8D3R - chains A and B of the 5 polymer chains in the assembly; structure by electron microscopy, 3.04 A resolution.

# Chain A
Molecule: DNA polymerase subunit gamma-1
From: Homo sapiens
Notes: EC 2.7.7.7
UniProt: P54098 (DPOG1_HUMAN); residue numbers follow UniProt; this construct covers 1-1239
Amino-acid sequence (1239 residues; numbered 1 to 1239; the number before each row is that of its first residue):
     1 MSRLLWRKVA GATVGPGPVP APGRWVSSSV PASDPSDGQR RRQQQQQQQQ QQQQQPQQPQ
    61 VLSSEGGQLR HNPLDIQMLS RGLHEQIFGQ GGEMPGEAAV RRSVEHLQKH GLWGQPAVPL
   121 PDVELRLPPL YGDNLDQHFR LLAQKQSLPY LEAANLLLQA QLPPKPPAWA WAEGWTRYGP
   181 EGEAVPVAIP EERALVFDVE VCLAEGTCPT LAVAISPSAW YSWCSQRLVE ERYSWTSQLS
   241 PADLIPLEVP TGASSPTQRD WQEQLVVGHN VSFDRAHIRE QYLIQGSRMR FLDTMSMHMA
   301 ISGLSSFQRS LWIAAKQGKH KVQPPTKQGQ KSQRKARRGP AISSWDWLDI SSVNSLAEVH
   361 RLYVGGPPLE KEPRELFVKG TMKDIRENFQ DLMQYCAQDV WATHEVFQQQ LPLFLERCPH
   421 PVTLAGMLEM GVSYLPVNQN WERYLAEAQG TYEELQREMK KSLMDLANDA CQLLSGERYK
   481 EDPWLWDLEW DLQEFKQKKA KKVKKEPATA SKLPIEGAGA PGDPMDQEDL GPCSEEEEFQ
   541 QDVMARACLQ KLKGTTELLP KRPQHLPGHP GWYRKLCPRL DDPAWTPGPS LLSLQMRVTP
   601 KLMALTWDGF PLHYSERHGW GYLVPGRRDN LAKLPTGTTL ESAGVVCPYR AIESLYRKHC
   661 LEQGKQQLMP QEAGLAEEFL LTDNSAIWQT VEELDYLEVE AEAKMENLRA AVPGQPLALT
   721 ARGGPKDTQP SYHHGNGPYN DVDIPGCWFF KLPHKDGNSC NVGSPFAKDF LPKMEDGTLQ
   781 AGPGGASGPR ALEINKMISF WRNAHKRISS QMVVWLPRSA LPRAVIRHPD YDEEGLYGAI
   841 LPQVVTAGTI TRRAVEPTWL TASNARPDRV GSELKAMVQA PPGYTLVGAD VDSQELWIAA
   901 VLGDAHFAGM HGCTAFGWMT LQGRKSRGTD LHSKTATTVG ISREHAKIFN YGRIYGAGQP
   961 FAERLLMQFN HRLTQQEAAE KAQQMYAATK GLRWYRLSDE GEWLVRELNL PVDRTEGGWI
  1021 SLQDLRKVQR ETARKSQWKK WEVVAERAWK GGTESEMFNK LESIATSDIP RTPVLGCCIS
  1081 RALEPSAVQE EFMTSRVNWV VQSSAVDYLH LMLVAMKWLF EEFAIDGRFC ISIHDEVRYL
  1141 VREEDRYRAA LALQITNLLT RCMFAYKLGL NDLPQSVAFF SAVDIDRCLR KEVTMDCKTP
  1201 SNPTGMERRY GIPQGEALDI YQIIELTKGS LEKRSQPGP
Disordered / not traced: 1-68, 252-260, 317-340, 500-531, 628-644, 664-731, 990-1048, 1236-1239
Disulfides: Cys-418/Cys-1077
Metal / ion sites: Ca2+: Asp-1135 (together with 2'-deoxycytidine-5'-triphosphate)
Small-molecule neighbours: 2'-deoxycytidine-5'-triphosphate (DCP): Val-891, Ser-893, Gln-894, Glu-895, His-932, Arg-943, Lys-947, Ile-948, Tyr-951, Tyr-955, His-1134, Asp-1135
Swiss-Prot annotation at these positions:
  - region: Gln-43 to Gln-55 (Does not contribute to polymerase and exonuclease enzymatic activities), Thr-858 to Asn-864 (Trigger loop)
  - motif: Val-196 to Glu-200 (Exo I), Val-267 to Arg-275 (Exo II), Tyr-395 to Thr-403 (Exo III), Val-887 to Leu-896 (Pol A), Arg-943 to Gly-958 (Pol B), His-1134 to Val-1141 (Pol C)
  - active site: Asp-198 (Exonuclease activity)
  - binding site (DNA): Ser-306, Ser-593, Lys-806, Thr-849, Thr-1094, Ser-1095
  - binding site (RNA): Arg-579, His-754, Gly-763, Lys-768, Ser-863, Arg-869
  - binding site (a 2'-deoxyribonucleoside 5'-triphosphate): Asp-890, Val-891, Ser-893, Glu-895, Arg-943, Lys-947, Tyr-951, Asp-1135
  - binding site (Mg(2+)): Asp-890, Val-891, Asp-1135
  - site (Critical for replication fidelity and mismatch recognition): Arg-853, Gln-1102
  - natural variant: Arg-3 (R3P: In PEOB1 and SANDO), Gln-55 (Q55QQ; Q55QQQ), Arg-227 (R227W: In PEOB1 and MTDPS4B), Arg-232 (R232G: In MTDPS4A; R232H: In LS), Leu-244 (L244P: In MTDPS4A), Thr-251 (T251I: In PEOB1, MTDPS4A and MTDPS4B), Gly-268 (G268A: In PEOB1), Arg-275 (R275Q: Found in a patient with epileptic encephalopathy, developmental delay and moderate intellectual disability; uncertain significance), His-277 (H277L: In PEOB1; uncertain significance), Gly-303 (G303R: In MTDPS4A), Leu-304 (L304R: In PEOB1 and SANDO; L304SANDO: In PEOB1), Ser-305 (S305R: In MTDPS4A), 52 further natural variant entries in UniProt
  - mutagenesis: Asp-198 (D198A: Abolishes exonuclease activity; when associated with A-200. Decreases polymerase exonucleolytic proofreading by 30-fold for the T:G mismatch and by 14-fold for the A:A mismatch ...), Glu-200 (E200A: Abolishes exonuclease activity; when associated with A-198. Decreases polymerase exonucleolytic proofreading by 30-fold for the T:G mismatch and by 14-fold for the A:A mismatch ...), Asp-274 (D274A: Unable to idle at the 5'-end of the nascent DNA strand. Continues DNA synthesis into double-stranded DNA past the 5'-end creating a flap structure that cannot be ligated), Lys-498 (K498C: Decreases processive DNA synthesis), Lys-499 (K499C: Decreases processive DNA synthesis), Lys-501 (K501C: Decreases processive DNA synthesis), Val-543 to Leu-558 (Markedly decreases the stimulation by POLG2, resulting in impaired processive DNA synthesis), Leu-549 (L549N: Decreases processive DNA synthesis), Leu-552 (L552N: Decreases processive DNA synthesis), Lys-553 (K553N: Decreases processive DNA synthesis), Arg-853 (R853A: Abolishes primer DNA extention in the presence of dNTPs. Impairs intrinsic polymerase processivity. Enhances exonuclease activity leading to primer DNA degradation), Asp-890 (D890N: Abolishes DNA polymerase activity), 1 further mutagenesis entry in UniProt

# Chain B
Molecule: DNA polymerase subunit gamma-2, mitochondrial
From: Homo sapiens
Notes: EC 2.7.7.7
UniProt: Q9UHN1 (DPOG2_HUMAN); numbering as in UniProt (aligned over 1-485)
Amino-acid sequence (485 residues; each row starts with the number of its first residue):
     1 MRSRVAVRAC HKVCRCLLSG FGGRVDAGQP ELLTERSSPK GGHVKSHAEL EGNGEHPEAP
    61 GSGEGSEALL EICQRRHFLS GSKQQLSRDS LLSGCHPGFG PLGVELRKNL AAEWWTSVVV
   121 FREQVFPVDA LHHKPGPLLP GDSAFRLVSA ETLREILQDK ELSKEQLVAF LENVLKTSGK
   181 LRENLLHGAL EHYVNCLDLV NKRLPYGLAQ IGVCFHPVFD TKQIRNGVKS IGEKTEASLV
   241 WFTPPRTSNQ WLDFWLRHRL QWWRKFAMSP SNFSSSDCQD EEGRKGNKLY YNFPWGKELI
   301 ETLWNLGDHE LLHMYPGNVS KLHGRDGRKN VVPCVLSVNG DLDRGMLAYL YDSFQLTENS
   361 FTRKKNLHRK VLKLHPCLAP IKVALDVGRG PTLELRQVCQ GLFNELLENG ISVWPGYLET
   421 MQSSLEQLYS KYDEMSILFT VLVTETTLEN GLIHLRSRDT TMKEMMHISK LKDFLIKYIS
   481 SAKNV
Disordered / not traced: 1-63, 220-226, 357-360
Swiss-Prot annotation at these positions:
  - modified residue: Ser-38 (Phosphoserine)
  - natural variant: Arg-182 (R182W: In MTDPS16), Gly-416 (G416A: No functional deficit), Asp-433 (D433Y: In MTDPS16B), Gly-451 (G451E: In PEOA4)

# How chain A and chain B interact
Pairs across the interface (56; chain A residue first):
  Glu-454(A) with Arg-257(B), salt bridge
  Arg-457(A) with Val-485(B)
  Glu-458(A) with Pro-270(B)
  Lys-461(A) with Lys-265(B), hydrogen bond (side chain-backbone); Ala-267(B)
  Asp-465(A) with Met-268(B)
  Asn-468(A) with Asp-459(B); Thr-460(B)
  Asp-469(A) with Leu-367(B); Lys-373(B), salt bridge
  Cys-471(A) with Met-462(B), hydrophobic
  Gln-472(A) with Arg-369(B); Asp-459(B)
  Arg-478(A) with Asn-366(B), hydrogen bond (side chain-backbone)
  Asp-482(A) with Arg-363(B), salt bridge
  Trp-484(A) with Arg-363(B)
  Leu-485(A) with Arg-363(B)
  Phe-495(A) with Leu-452(B), hydrophobic; Met-465(B)
  Gln-497(A) with Leu-452(B)
  Asp-542(A) with Asn-404(B)
  Met-544(A) with Gln-397(B)
  Cys-548(A) with Val-398(B), hydrophobic
  Leu-549(A) with Gly-401(B); Glu-405(B); Ile-468(B), hydrophobic
  Leu-552(A) with Val-398(B), hydrophobic; Thr-447(B); Leu-448(B)
  Lys-553(A) with His-467(B)
  Thr-555(A) with His-467(B)
  Thr-556(A) with His-467(B); Ser-469(B)
  Leu-559(A) with His-467(B)
  Gly-568(A) with Met-462(B); Glu-464(B), hydrogen bond (backbone-side chain)
  His-569(A) with Met-462(B); Glu-464(B), salt bridge
  Tyr-573(A) with Thr-460(B)
  Leu-580(A) with Lys-477(B), hydrogen bond (backbone-side chain)
  Trp-585(A) with Lys-477(B); Ser-481(B)
  Pro-587(A) with Tyr-478(B), hydrophobic; Ser-481(B); Ala-482(B), hydrophobic
  Leu-602(A) with Arg-363(B), hydrogen bond (backbone-side chain)
  Gly-782(A) with Phe-361(B), hydrogen bond (backbone-backbone)
  Pro-783(A) with Phe-361(B), hydrogen bond (backbone-backbone); Thr-362(B), hydrogen bond (backbone-backbone)
  Gly-784(A) with Phe-361(B)
  Thr-1204(A) with Asp-253(B), hydrogen bond
  Arg-1208(A) with Gln-250(B)
  Arg-1209(A) with Gln-250(B), hydrogen bond (backbone-side chain); Asp-253(B), salt bridge
  Tyr-1210(A) with Gln-250(B)
  Gly-1211(A) with Gln-250(B)
Other interface residues (no listed pair), chain A (52 interface residues in all): Arg-443, Glu-447, Gly-450, Thr-451, Leu-473, Leu-474, Ala-545, Leu-566, Pro-567, Thr-586, Ala-604, Gly-785, Asp-832
Other interface residues (no listed pair), chain B (42 interface residues in all): Arg-246, Phe-254, Gln-400, Leu-402, Asn-450, Thr-461, Phe-474

# Summary
52 residues of chain A face 42 of chain B across their interface, with 10 hydrogen bonds and 5 salt bridges.
Polar pairs include Glu-454(A)/Arg-257(B), Asp-469(A)/Lys-373(B) and Asp-482(A)/Arg-363(B). Bound to chain A:
2'-deoxycytidine-5'-triphosphate.
Here chain A is DNA polymerase subunit gamma-1 and chain B is DNA polymerase subunit gamma-2, mitochondrial,
both from Homo sapiens. Entry 8D3R (Human mitochondrial DNA polymerase gamma ternary complex with GT basepair
in intermediate conformer) was determined by electron microscopy together with 8D33, 8D37 and 8D42 from the
same study.
